5N9J - chains A and G of the 15 polymer chains in the assembly; structure by X-ray diffraction, 3.40 A resolution.

== Chain A ==
Molecule: Mediator of RNA polymerase II transcription subunit 14
From: Schizosaccharomyces pombe
UniProt: Q9P7Y4 (MED14_SCHPO); residue numbers follow UniProt; this construct covers 2-580
Chain sequence (591 residues; numbered -10 to 580; the number before each row is that of its first residue; numbers below 1 keep their minus sign (Met-10 is residue -10)):
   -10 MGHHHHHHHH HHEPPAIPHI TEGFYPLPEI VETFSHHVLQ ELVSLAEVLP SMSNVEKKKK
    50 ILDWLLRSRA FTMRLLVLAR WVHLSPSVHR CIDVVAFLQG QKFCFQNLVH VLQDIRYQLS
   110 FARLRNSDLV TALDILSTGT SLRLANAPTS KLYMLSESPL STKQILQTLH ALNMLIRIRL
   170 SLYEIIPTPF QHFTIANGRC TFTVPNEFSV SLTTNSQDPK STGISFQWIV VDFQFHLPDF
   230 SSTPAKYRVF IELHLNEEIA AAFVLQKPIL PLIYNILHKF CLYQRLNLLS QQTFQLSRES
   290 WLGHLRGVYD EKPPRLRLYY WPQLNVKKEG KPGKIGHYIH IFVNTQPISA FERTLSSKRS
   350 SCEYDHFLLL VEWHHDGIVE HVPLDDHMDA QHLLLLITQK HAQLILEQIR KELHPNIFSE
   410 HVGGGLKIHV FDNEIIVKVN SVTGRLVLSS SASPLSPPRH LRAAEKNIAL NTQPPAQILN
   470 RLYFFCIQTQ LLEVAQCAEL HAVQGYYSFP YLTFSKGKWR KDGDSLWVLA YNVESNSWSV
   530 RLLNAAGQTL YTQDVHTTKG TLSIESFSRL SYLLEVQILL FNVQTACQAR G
Disordered / not traced: -10 to 1, 316-324, 577-580
Sequence notes: initiating methionine (-10); expression tag (-9 to 1)

== Chain G ==
Molecule: Mediator of RNA polymerase II transcription subunit 4
From: Schizosaccharomyces pombe
UniProt: Q9Y821 (MED4_SCHPO); residues 1-239 here = UniProt positions 1-239
Chain sequence (239 residues; numbered 1 to 239; the number before each row is that of its first residue):
     1 MEYQRAIDSI EECLNKQLRL SSEKVDQYVL IENWTSLVGH LKTLHSLISN YTNGRELQNE
    61 ISSLLKQDKE LDLQIQDCMR EMTSIYDTHL PKTVSGRKRQ KVNAETLLDY GRKLSKFSSA
   121 PPGYNPETGQ DAKAPVHYPW PSEDQMRKTL LFQFSTSMVP NLSATASQLF SEQPPKTNEP
   181 TETETEIDAN KAVEEKTKMN YPASPTFTTQ EENKEVESPA NKDVFAGFDL FDPEMEEDF
Disordered / not traced: 1, 94-99, 121-138, 174-196, 212-239

== Interface between chain A and chain G ==
Pairs across the interface - 48 pairs, chain A then chain G:
  Ile9(A) - Asn200(G)
  Ile9(A) - Tyr201(G)
  Ile9(A) - Pro202(G)
  Thr10(A) - Asn200(G)  hydrogen bond (backbone-side chain)
  Glu11(A) - Asn200(G)  hydrogen bond
  Glu11(A) - Tyr201(G)
  Glu11(A) - Pro202(G)
  Gly12(A) - Pro202(G)
  Ile81(A) - Pro202(G)  hydrophobic
  Val84(A) - Ala203(G)  hydrophobic
  Gln88(A) - Thr208(G)
  Lys91(A) - Phe207(G)
  Lys91(A) - Thr208(G)  hydrogen bond (side chain-backbone)
  Phe92(A) - Gln210(G)
  Gln95(A) - Gln210(G)  hydrogen bond
  Gln95(A) - Glu211(G)
  Phe110(A) - Lys116(G)
  Arg114(A) - Ser115(G)  hydrogen bond (backbone-side chain)
  Arg114(A) - Lys116(G)
  Asn115(A) - Ser115(G)  hydrogen bond (backbone-side chain)
  Ser116(A) - Leu108(G)
  Ser116(A) - Gly111(G)
  Ser116(A) - Arg112(G)  hydrogen bond (side chain-backbone)
  Ser116(A) - Ser115(G)
  Asp117(A) - Gly111(G)
  Leu118(A) - Leu107(G)  hydrophobic
  Thr120(A) - Leu114(G)
  Ala121(A) - Gly111(G)
  Ile124(A) - Tyr110(G)  hydrophobic
  Ile124(A) - Leu114(G)  hydrophobic
  Leu125(A) - Gln100(G)
  Leu125(A) - Val102(G)  hydrophobic
  Arg132(A) - Pro139(G)  hydrogen bond (side chain-backbone)
  Gln153(A) - Pro91(G)
  Gln153(A) - Lys92(G)  hydrogen bond (side chain-backbone)
  Gln156(A) - Pro91(G)
  Thr157(A) - Pro91(G)
  Ala160(A) - Thr88(G)
  Ala160(A) - His89(G)
  Arg166(A) - Met79(G)
  Ile167(A) - Thr83(G)
  Ser170(A) - Gln76(G)
  Ser170(A) - Met79(G)
  Leu171(A) - Gln76(G)
  Leu171(A) - Arg80(G)
  Trp217(A) - Arg80(G)
  Lys347(A) - Asp72(G)
  Lys347(A) - Gln76(G)  hydrogen bond
Interface residues without a listed pair, chain A (36 interface residues in all): Phe13, Leu122, Met163, Thr343, Ser346
Interface residues without a listed pair, chain G (35 interface residues in all): Leu65, Asp68, Tyr86, Thr93, Lys101, Ser118, Met199

== In short ==
36 residues of chain A face 35 of chain G across their interface, with 10 hydrogen bonds. Polar pairs include
Thr10(A)-Asn200(G), Glu11(A)-Asn200(G) and Lys91(A)-Thr208(G).
Here chain A is Mediator of RNA polymerase II transcription subunit 14 and chain G is Mediator of RNA
polymerase II transcription subunit 4, both from Schizosaccharomyces pombe. Entry 5N9J (Core Mediator of
transcriptional regulation) was determined by X-ray diffraction.
